PDB entry 7XUG | electron microscopy, 3.57 A resolution | chains R and I of the 8 polymer chains in the assembly

Chain R:
Molecule: nun gene and immunity region (95-nt RNA)
Sequence (95 nucleotides; row label = number of the first residue in the row):
     1 AUAGACGAACGGCGCGUCUUUAAACCAUGCGUCGGGAGCGCGGCGGGUUC
    51 AGGAUGAACGGCAAUGCUGCUCAUUAGCGAGAAGGCUUUUUUGCU
Disordered / not traced: 1-84, 95
Bound ions: Mg2+: C94 (shared with 3 residues of chain J)

Chain I:
Molecule: DNA-directed RNA polymerase subunit beta
From: Escherichia coli (strain K12)
Notes: EC 2.7.7.6
UniProtKB: P0A8V2 (RPOB_ECOLI); residue numbers follow UniProt; this construct covers 1-1342
Chain sequence (1342 residues; row label = number of the first residue in the row):
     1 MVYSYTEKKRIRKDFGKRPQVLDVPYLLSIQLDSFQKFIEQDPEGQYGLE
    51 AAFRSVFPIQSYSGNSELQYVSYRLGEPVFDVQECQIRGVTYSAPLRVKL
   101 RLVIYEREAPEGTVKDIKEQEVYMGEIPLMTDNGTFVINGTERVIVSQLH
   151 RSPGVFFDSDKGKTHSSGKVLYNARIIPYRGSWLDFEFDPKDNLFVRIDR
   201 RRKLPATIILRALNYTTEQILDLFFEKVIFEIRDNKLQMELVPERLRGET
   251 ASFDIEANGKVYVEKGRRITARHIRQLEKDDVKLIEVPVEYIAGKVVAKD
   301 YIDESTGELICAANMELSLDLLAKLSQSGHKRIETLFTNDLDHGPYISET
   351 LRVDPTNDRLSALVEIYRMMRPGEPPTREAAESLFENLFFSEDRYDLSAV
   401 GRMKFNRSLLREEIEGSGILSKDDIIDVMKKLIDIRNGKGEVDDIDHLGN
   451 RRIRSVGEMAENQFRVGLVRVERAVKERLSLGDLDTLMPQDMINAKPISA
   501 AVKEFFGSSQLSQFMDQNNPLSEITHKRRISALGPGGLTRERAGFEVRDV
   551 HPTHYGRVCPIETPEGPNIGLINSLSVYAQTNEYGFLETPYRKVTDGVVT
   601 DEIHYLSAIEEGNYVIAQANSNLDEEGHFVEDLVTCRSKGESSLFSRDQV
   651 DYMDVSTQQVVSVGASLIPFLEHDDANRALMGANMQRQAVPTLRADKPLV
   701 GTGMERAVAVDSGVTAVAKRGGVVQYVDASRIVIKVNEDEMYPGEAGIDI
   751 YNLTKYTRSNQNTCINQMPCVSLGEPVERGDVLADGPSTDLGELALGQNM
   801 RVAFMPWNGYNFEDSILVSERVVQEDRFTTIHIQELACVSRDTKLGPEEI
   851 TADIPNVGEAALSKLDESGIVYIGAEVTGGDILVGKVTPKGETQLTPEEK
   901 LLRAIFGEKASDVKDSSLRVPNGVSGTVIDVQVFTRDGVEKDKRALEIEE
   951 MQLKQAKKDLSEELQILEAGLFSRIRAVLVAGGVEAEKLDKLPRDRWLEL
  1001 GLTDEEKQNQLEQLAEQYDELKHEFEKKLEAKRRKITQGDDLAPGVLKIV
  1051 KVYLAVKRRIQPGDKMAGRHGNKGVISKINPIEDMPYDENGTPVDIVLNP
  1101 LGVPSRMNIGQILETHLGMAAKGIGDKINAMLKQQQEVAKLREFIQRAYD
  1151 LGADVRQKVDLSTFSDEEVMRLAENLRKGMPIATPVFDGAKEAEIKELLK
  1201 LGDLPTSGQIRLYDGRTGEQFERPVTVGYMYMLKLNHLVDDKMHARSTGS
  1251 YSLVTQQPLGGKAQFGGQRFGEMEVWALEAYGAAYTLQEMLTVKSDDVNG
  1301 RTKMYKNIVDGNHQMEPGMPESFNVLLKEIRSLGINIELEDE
Disordered / not traced: 1, 890-914, 1342
Swiss-Prot annotation at these positions:
  - modified residue (N6-acetyllysine): Lys-1022, Lys-1200
  - mutagenesis: Ile-561 (I561S: Resistant to antibiotics salinamide A and B), Ile-569 (I569S: Resistant to antibiotics salinamide A and B), Ala-665 (A665E: Resistant to antibiotics salinamide A and B), Asp-675 (D675A/G: Resistant to antibiotics salinamide A and B), Asn-677 (N677H/K: Resistant to antibiotics salinamide A and B), Leu-680 (L680M: Resistant to antibiotics salinamide A and B), Glu-813 (E813K: Disrupts the enzyme's active center)

Chain R / chain I interface:
Pairs across the interface - 17 pairs, chain R then chain I:
  G85(R) with Ser-1250(I), phosphate contact
  C86(R) with Ser-1252(I), hydrogen bond to the phosphate
  U89(R) with Gln-510(I), phosphate contact
  U90(R) with Gln-510(I), phosphate contact; Gln-513(I), sugar contact; Arg-540(I), salt bridge to the phosphate
  U91(R) with Arg-540(I), salt bridge to the phosphate; Asn-568(I), phosphate contact
  U92(R) with Pro-564(I), phosphate contact; Arg-687(I), salt bridge to the phosphate; Gln-688(I), phosphate contact; His-1237(I), sugar contact
  G93(R) with Gln-688(I), hydrogen bond to the phosphate; Lys-1065(I), phosphate contact; His-1237(I), sugar contact
  C94(R) with Lys-1065(I), salt bridge to the phosphate; Lys-1073(I), phosphate contact
Interface residues without a listed pair, chain I (19 interface residues in all): Ser-509, Asp-516, Glu-565, Ile-572, Tyr-1251, Leu-1253, Leu-1259

Overview:
8 residues of chain R face 19 of chain I across their interface; the contacts include 2 hydrogen bonds and 4
salt bridges. Polar pairs include C86(R)/Ser-1252(I), G93(R)/Gln-688(I) and U90(R)/Arg-540(I). Curated
annotation (UniProt) lists 7 mutagenesis sites on chain I.
Here chain R is nun gene and immunity region (95-nt RNA) and chain I is DNA-directed RNA polymerase subunit
beta (Escherichia coli (strain K12)). Entry 7XUG (cryo-EM structure of HK022 putRNA-less E.coli RNA polymerase
elongation complex) was determined by electron microscopy (same publication as 7XUE and 7XUI).
